PDB entry 8G0N | X-ray diffraction, 1.14 A resolution | chain A

[Chain A]
Name: Fluorophosphonate-binding serine hydrolase I
From: Staphylococcus aureus USA300-0114
Notes: fragment: N-terminal GPG from expression tag
Reference sequence: X5DUZ9 (X5DUZ9_STAAU); residues 1-244 here = UniProt positions 1-244
Amino-acid sequence (247 residues; numbered -2 to 244; the number before each row is that of its first residue; numbers below 1 keep their minus sign (Gly-2 is residue -2)):
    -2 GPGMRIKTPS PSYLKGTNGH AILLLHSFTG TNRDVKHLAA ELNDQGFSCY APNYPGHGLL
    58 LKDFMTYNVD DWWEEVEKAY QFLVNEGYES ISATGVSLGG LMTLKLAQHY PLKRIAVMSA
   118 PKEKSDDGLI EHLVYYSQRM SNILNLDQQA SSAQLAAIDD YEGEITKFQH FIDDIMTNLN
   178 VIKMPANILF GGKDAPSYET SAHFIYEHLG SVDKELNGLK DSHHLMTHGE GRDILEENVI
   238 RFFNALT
Unresolved in the structure: -2 to 2
Construct notes: expression tag (-2 to 0)
Ion coordination: Mg2+ site 1 near Glu38 (its only coordinating residue here); Mg2+ site 2: Asp68, Glu196

[Summary]
The Mg2+ site 2 is built by Asp68 and Glu196.
Chain A is Fluorophosphonate-binding serine hydrolase I (Staphylococcus aureus USA300-0114); the structure,
FphI, Staphylococcus aureus fluorophosphonate-binding serine hydrolases I, apo form, was determined by X-ray
diffraction (same publication as 9C0L, 9C0M and 9C0N).
